PDB entry 8TBP | X-ray diffraction, 3.13 A resolution | chains A and E of the 3 polymer chains in the assembly

[Chain A]
Protein: HLA class II histocompatibility antigen, DR alpha chain
From: Homo sapiens
UniProtKB: P01903 (DRA_HUMAN); residues 1-182 here correspond to UniProt positions 26-207 (UniProt number = residue number + 25)
Amino-acid sequence (182 residues; row label = number of the first residue in the row):
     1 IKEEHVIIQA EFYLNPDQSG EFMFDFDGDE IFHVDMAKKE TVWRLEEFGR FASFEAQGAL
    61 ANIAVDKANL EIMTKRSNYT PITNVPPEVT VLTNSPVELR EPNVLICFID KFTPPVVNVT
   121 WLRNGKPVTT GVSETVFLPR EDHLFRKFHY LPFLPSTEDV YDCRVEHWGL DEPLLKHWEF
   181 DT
Disordered / not traced: 1-3, 182
Cystine bridges: C107-C163
Covalent attachments: N-acetylglucosamine (NAG) linked to N118
Construct notes: conflict T182 (Ala207 in P01903)
Swiss-Prot annotation at these positions:
  - region: E179 to D181 (Connecting peptide)
  - site: Q9 (Self- and pathogen-derived peptide antigen), G49 (Self-peptide antigen), F51 (Self- and pathogen-derived peptide antigen), A52 (Self-peptide antigen), S53 (Self- and pathogen-derived peptide antigen), E55 (Pathogen-derived peptide antigen), N62 (Self- and pathogen-derived peptide antigen), N69 (Pathogen-derived peptide antigen), R76 (Self- and pathogen-derived peptide antigen)
  - glycosylation (N-linked (GlcNAc...) asparagine): N78, N118

[Chain E]
Protein: Small nuclear ribonucleoprotein-associated protein N peptide
From: Homo sapiens
UniProtKB: P63162 (RSMN_HUMAN); residues 301-315 here correspond to UniProt positions 65-79 (UniProt number = residue number - 236)
Amino-acid sequence (15 residues; each row starts with the number of its first residue):
   301 RVLGLVLLRG ENLVS
Disordered / not traced: 301

[Interface between chain A and chain E]
Contacting residue pairs (30; chain A residue first):
  Q9(A) with L307(E); L308(E), hydrogen bond (side chain-backbone)
  F22(A) with L307(E), hydrophobic
  F24(A) with V306(E)
  R50(A) with V302(E)
  F51(A) with V302(E); L303(E)
  A52(A) with V302(E); L303(E)
  S53(A) with L303(E), hydrogen bond (backbone-backbone); G304(E); L305(E), hydrogen bond (backbone-backbone)
  F54(A) with L305(E), hydrophobic; L307(E), hydrophobic
  G58(A) with L307(E)
  A59(A) with L307(E)
  N62(A) with L307(E); L308(E), hydrogen bond (side chain-backbone); R309(E)
  V65(A) with E311(E); N312(E)
  N69(A) with E311(E), hydrogen bond (side chain-backbone); N312(E); L313(E), hydrogen bond (side chain-backbone)
  I72(A) with L313(E); V314(E); S315(E)
  M73(A) with L313(E), hydrophobic
  R76(A) with L313(E); V314(E), hydrogen bond (side chain-backbone)
Also at the interface, not in a pair above, chain A (17 interface residues in all): F32

[Overview]
Chain A and chain E form an interface of 17 and 13 residues respectively, with 7 hydrogen bonds. Polar
contacts include Q9(A)-L308(E), N62(A)-L308(E) and N69(A)-E311(E). N-acetylglucosamine is covalently linked to
N118(A).
Chain A is HLA class II histocompatibility antigen, DR alpha chain and chain E is Small nuclear
ribonucleoprotein-associated protein N peptide, both from Homo sapiens; the structure, HLA-DRB1*15:01 in
complex with smith antigen, was determined by X-ray diffraction.
